Entry 9CJF (electron microscopy, 2.33 A resolution); this record covers chains B and C of the 5 polymer chains in the assembly.

[Chain B]
Name: Nitrogenase molybdenum-iron protein beta chain
Organism: Azotobacter vinelandii
Notes: EC 1.18.6.1
UniProtKB: P07329 (NIFK_AZOVI); residues 1-523 here = UniProt positions 1-523
Amino-acid sequence (523 residues; numbered 1 to 523; the number before each row is that of its first residue):
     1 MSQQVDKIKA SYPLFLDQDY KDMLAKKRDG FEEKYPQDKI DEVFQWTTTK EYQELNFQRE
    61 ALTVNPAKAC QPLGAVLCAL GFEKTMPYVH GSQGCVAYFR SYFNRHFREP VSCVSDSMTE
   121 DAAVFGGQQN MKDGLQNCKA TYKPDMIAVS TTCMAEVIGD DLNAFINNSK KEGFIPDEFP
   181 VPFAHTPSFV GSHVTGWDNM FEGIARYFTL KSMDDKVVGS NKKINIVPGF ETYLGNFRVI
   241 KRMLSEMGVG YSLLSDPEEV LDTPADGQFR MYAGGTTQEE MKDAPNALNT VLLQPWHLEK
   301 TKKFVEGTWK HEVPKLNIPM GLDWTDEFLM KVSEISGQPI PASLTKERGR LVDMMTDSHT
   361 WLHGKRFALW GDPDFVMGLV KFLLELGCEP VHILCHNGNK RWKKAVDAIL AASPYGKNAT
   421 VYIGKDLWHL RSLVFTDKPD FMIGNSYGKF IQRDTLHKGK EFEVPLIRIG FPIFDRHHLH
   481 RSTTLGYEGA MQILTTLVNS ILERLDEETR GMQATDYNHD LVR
Not modelled in the structure: 1
Swiss-Prot annotation at these positions:
  - binding site ([8Fe-7S] cluster): C70, C95, C153, S188
Ion coordination: fe(8)-S(7) cluster Fe: C70, C95, C153 (shared with 3 residues of chain A); Fe ion site 1: R108, E109 (shared with 2 residues of chain D); Fe ion site 2: D353, D357 (shared with 2 residues of chain D)
Small-molecule neighbours:
  - chapso (1N7): Y35, P36, K39, E42, V43, W46
  - fe(8)-S(7) cluster (CLF): C70, P72, S92, G94, C95, Y98, F99, T152, C153, S188
From the paper describing this entry:
  - conformationally variable residues (side-chain flip): Q93

[Chain C]
Name: Nitrogenase molybdenum-iron protein alpha chain
Organism: Azotobacter vinelandii
Notes: EC 1.18.6.1
UniProtKB: P07328 (NIFD_AZOVI); numbering as in UniProt (aligned over 1-492)
Amino-acid sequence (492 residues; row label = number of the first residue in the row):
     1 MTGMSREEVE SLIQEVLEVY PEKARKDRNK HLAVNDPAVT QSKKCIISNK KSQPGLMTIR
    61 GCAYAGSKGV VWGPIKDMIH ISHGPVGCGQ YSRAGRRNYY IGTTGVNAFV TMNFTSDFQE
   121 KDIVFGGDKK LAKLIDEVET LFPLNKGISV QSECPIGLIG DDIESVSKVK GAELSKTIVP
   181 VRCEGFRGVS QSLGHHIAND AVRDWVLGKR DEDTTFASTP YDVAIIGDYN IGGDAWSSRI
   241 LLEEMGLRCV AQWSGDGSIS EIELTPKVKL NLVHCYRSMN YISRHMEEKY GIPWMEYNFF
   301 GPTKTIESLR AIAAKFDESI QKKCEEVIAK YKPEWEAVVA KYRPRLEGKR VMLYIGGLRP
   361 RHVIGAYEDL GMEVVGTGYE FAHNDDYDRT MKEMGDSTLL YDDVTGYEFE EFVKRIKPDL
   421 IGSGIKEKFI FQKMGIPFRE MHSWDYSGPY HGFDGFAIFA RDMDMTLNNP CWKKLQAPWE
   481 ASEGAEKVAA SA
Not modelled in the structure: 1-48, 354-361, 376-416, 423-426, 440-442, 481-492
Swiss-Prot annotation at these positions:
  - binding site ([8Fe-7S] cluster): C62, C88, C154
  - binding site ([7Fe-Mo-9S-C-homocitryl] cluster): C275, H442
Ion coordination: fe(8)-S(7) cluster Fe: C62, C88, C154 (shared with 3 residues of chain D); Fe ion near C275 (its only coordinating residue here)
Small-molecule neighbours:
  - fe(8)-S(7) cluster (CLF): C62, Y64, P85, G87, C88, Y91, E153, C154, G185, F186
  - ICS (iron-sulfur-molybdenum cluster with interstitial carbon): V70, R96, Q191, H195, Y229, I231, C275, R277, S278, S443

[How chain B and chain C interact]
Residue-residue contacts (53):
  L322(B) with K474(C)
  D323(B) with K474(C), salt bridge
  D326(B) with P478(C); W479(C)
  M330(B) with P478(C); W479(C)
  I340(B) with W479(C), hydrophobic
  T345(B) with W479(C), hydrogen bond; E480(C)
  R348(B) with K474(C), hydrogen bond (side chain-backbone); L475(C); Q476(C); A477(C); P478(C); W479(C)
  V352(B) with K474(C)
  D353(B) with K433(C), salt bridge
  T356(B) with Q432(C); C471(C); W472(C)
  D357(B) with F429(C); Q432(C), hydrogen bond
  H359(B) with T466(C), hydrogen bond; N469(C); W472(C)
  T360(B) with R439(C); M465(C)
  W361(B) with Y446(C), hydrophobic
  H363(B) with M465(C); N469(C)
  E385(B) with P470(C); K474(C)
  Y415(B) with N468(C), hydrogen bond (side chain-backbone); P470(C)
  Y487(B) with W479(C)
  M512(B) with T103(C); T104(C)
  Q513(B) with I101(C); G102(C); T103(C), hydrogen bond; N107(C)
  D516(B) with G102(C); T104(C)
  Y517(B) with Y99(C); Y100(C)
  N518(B) with R97(C); Y99(C), hydrogen bond
  D520(B) with R97(C), salt bridge; Y99(C), hydrogen bond
  L521(B) with R93(C); A94(C), hydrophobic
  V522(B) with Y446(C)
  R523(B) with Y446(C)
Also at the interface, not in a pair above, chain B (31 interface residues in all): M355, L384, L386, G387
Also at the interface, not in a pair above, chain C (31 interface residues in all): W236, D464

[Summary]
The chain B/chain C interface involves 31 residues from each chain, with 8 hydrogen bonds and 3 salt bridges.
Polar contacts include D323(B)-K474(C), D353(B)-K433(C) and D520(B)-R97(C). Bound to chain B: fe(8)-S(7)
cluster and chapso. Bound to chain C: compound ICS and fe(8)-S(7) cluster. From the paper: conformational
variability at Q93(B).
Chain B is Nitrogenase molybdenum-iron protein beta chain and chain C is Nitrogenase molybdenum-iron protein
alpha chain, both from Azotobacter vinelandii; the structure, CryoEM structure of alkaline-inactivated
nitrogenase MoFe-protein in complex with NafT, was determined by electron microscopy (same publication as
9CJB, 9CJC, 9CJD and 9CJE).
